Entry 5XYU (electron microscopy, 3.45 A resolution); this record covers chains A and P of the 20 polymer chains in the assembly.

[Chain A]
Molecule: 16S RNA
From: Mycobacterium smegmatis (strain ATCC 700084 / mc(2)155)
Sequence (1528 nucleotides; each row starts with the number of its first residue):
     1 UUUUUGUUUGGAGAGUUUGAUCCUGGCUCAGGACGAACGCUGGCGGCGUG
    51 CUUAACACAUGCAAGUCGAACGGAAAGGCCCUUUCGGGGGUACUCGAGUG
   101 GCGAACGGGUGAGUAACACGUGGGUGAUCUGCCCUGCACUUUGGGAUAAG
   151 CCUGGGAAACUGGGUCUAAUACCGAAUACACCCUGCUGGUCGCAUGGCCU
   201 GGUAGGGGAAAGCUUUUGCGGUGUGGGAUGGGCCCGCGGCCUAUCAGCUU
   251 GUUGGUGGGGUGAUGGCCUACCAAGGCGACGACGGGUAGCCGGCCUGAGA
   301 GGGUGACCGGCCACACUGGGACUGAGAUACGGCCCAGACUCCUACGGGAG
   351 GCAGCAGUGGGGAAUAUUGCACAAUGGGCGCAAGCCUGAUGCAGCGACGC
   401 CGCGUGAGGGAUGACGGCCUUCGGGUUGUAAACCUCUUUCAGCACAGACG
   451 AAGCGCAAGUGACGGUAUGUGCAGAAGAAGGACCGGCCAACUACGUGCCA
   501 GCAGCCGCGGUAAUACGUAGGGUCCGAGCGUUGUCCGGAAUUACUGGGCG
   551 UAAAGAGCUCGUAGGUGGUUUGUCGCGUUGUUCGUGAAAACUCACAGCUU
   601 AACUGUGGGCGUGCGGGCGAUACGGGCAGACUAGAGUACUGCAGGGGAGA
   651 CUGGAAUUCCUGGUGUAGCGGUGGAAUGCGCAGAUAUCAGGAGGAACACC
   701 GGUGGCGAAGGCGGGUCUCUGGGCAGUAACUGACGCUGAGGAGCGAAAGC
   751 GUGGGGAGCGAACAGGAUUAGAUACCCUGGUAGUCCACGCCGUAAACGGU
   801 GGGUACUAGGUGUGGGUUUCCUUCCUUGGGAUCCGUGCCGUAGCUAACGC
   851 AUUAAGUACCCCGCCUGGGGAGUACGGCCGCAAGGCUAAAACUCAAAGGA
   901 AUUGACGGGGGCCCGCACAAGCGGCGGAGCAUGUGGAUUAAUUCGAUGCA
   951 ACGCGAAGAACCUUACCUGGGUUUGACAUGCACAGGACGCCGGCAGAGAU
  1001 GUCGGUUCCCUUGUGGCCUGUGUGCAGGUGGUGCAUGGCUGUCGUCAGCU
  1051 CGUGUCGUGAGAUGUUGGGUUAAGUCCCGCAACGAGCGCAACCCUUGUCU
  1101 CAUGUUGCCAGCACGUUAUGGUGGGGACUCGUGAGAGACUGCCGGGGUCA
  1151 ACUCGGAGGAAGGUGGGGAUGACGUCAAGUCAUCAUGCCCCUUAUGUCCA
  1201 GGGCUUCACACAUGCUACAAUGGCCGGUACAAAGGGCUGCGAUGCCGUGA
  1251 GGUGGAGCGAAUCCUUUCAAAGCCGGUCUCAGUUCGGAUCGGGGUCUGCA
  1301 ACUCGACCCCGUGAAGUCGGAGUCGCUAGUAAUCGCAGAUCAGCAACGCU
  1351 GCGGUGAAUACGUUCCCGGGCCUUGUACACACCGCCCGUCACGUCAUGAA
  1401 AGUCGGUAACACCCGAAGCCGGUGGCCUAACCCUUGUGGAGGGAGCCGUC
  1451 GAAGGUGGGAUCGGCGAUUGGGACGAAGUCGUAACAAGGUAGCCGUACCG
  1501 GAAGGUGCGGCUGGAUCACCUCCUUUCU
Disordered / not traced: 1-8, 75-95, 161-163, 215-217, 420-426, 451-458, 494, 628, 820-827, 980-992, 1005-1024, 1066-1080, 1113-1123, 1144-1151, 1266-1268, 1434-1438, 1457, 1516-1528
Bound ions: Mg2+ site 1 near U17 (its only coordinating residue here); Mg2+ site 2 near G25 (its only coordinating residue here); Mg2+ site 3 near A105 (its only coordinating residue here); Mg2+ site 4: A112, G113, G289; Mg2+ site 5: G299, G538; Mg2+ site 6 near A315 (its only coordinating residue here); Mg2+ site 7: C330, C352; Mg2+ site 8 near A540 (its only coordinating residue here); Mg2+ site 9: A552, A553, A554; Mg2+ site 10 near C558 (its only coordinating residue here); Mg2+ site 11 near A728 (its only coordinating residue here); Mg2+ site 12: A739, G740; 16 more Mg2+ sites not listed

[Chain P]
Molecule: 30S ribosomal protein S16
From: Mycobacterium smegmatis (strain ATCC 700084 / mc(2)155)
UniProt: A0QV37 (RS16_MYCS2); numbering as in UniProt (aligned over 1-156)
Sequence (156 residues; numbered 1 to 156; the number before each row is that of its first residue):
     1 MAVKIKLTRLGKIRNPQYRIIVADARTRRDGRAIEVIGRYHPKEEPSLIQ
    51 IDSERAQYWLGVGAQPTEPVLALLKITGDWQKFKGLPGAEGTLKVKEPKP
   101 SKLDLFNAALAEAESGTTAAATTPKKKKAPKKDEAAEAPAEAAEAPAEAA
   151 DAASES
Disordered / not traced: 1, 41, 97-156

[Interface between chain A and chain P]
Pairs across the interface (76):
  C47(A) with Ile13(P), phosphate contact; Arg14(P), salt bridge to the phosphate
  G48(A) with Lys12(P), phosphate contact; Ile13(P), hydrogen bond to the phosphate
  C106(A) with Arg26(P), hydrogen bond to the sugar
  G107(A) with Arg26(P), phosphate contact; Thr27(P), phosphate contact; Arg28(P), phosphate contact
  G108(A) with Arg28(P), salt bridge to the phosphate
  G131(A) with Arg26(P), base contact
  C132(A) with Ala2(P), hydrogen bond to the base
  C133(A) with Ala2(P), base contact; Gly63(P), hydrogen bond to the sugar; Gln65(P), sugar contact
  C134(A) with Val62(P), base contact; Gly63(P), sugar contact; Gln65(P), sugar contact
  U135(A) with Gly61(P), phosphate contact
  G227(A) with Val62(P), hydrogen bond to the base
  A228(A) with Val3(P), sugar contact; Trp59(P), phosphate contact; Val62(P), sugar contact
  U229(A) with Val3(P), sugar contact; Asp24(P), hydrogen bond to the sugar; Ile34(P), phosphate contact; Trp59(P), phosphate contact
  G230(A) with Asp24(P), phosphate contact; Arg26(P), sugar contact; Ile34(P), phosphate contact
  G309(A) with Arg28(P), salt bridge to the phosphate; Asp30(P), phosphate contact
  G310(A) with Arg28(P), salt bridge to the phosphate; Gly31(P), phosphate contact; Arg32(P), hydrogen bond to the sugar
  A325(A) with Arg26(P), hydrogen bond to the base
  G326(A) with Arg26(P), base contact
  A374(A) with Tyr18(P), hydrogen bond to the sugar
  U375(A) with Leu7(P), hydrogen bond to the sugar; Tyr18(P), sugar contact; Arg29(P), hydrogen bond to the base; Pro69(P), phosphate contact
  G376(A) with Lys6(P), phosphate contact; Leu7(P), hydrogen bond to the phosphate; Arg29(P), sugar contact; Thr67(P), hydrogen bond to the phosphate; Pro69(P), phosphate contact
  G377(A) with Lys4(P), phosphate contact; Lys6(P), phosphate contact; Ala25(P), sugar contact; Thr67(P), phosphate contact
  G378(A) with Ala25(P), phosphate contact
  U390(A) with Arg29(P), hydrogen bond to the phosphate
  G391(A) with Arg9(P), hydrogen bond to the phosphate; Arg29(P), salt bridge to the phosphate
  C392(A) with Arg9(P), salt bridge to the phosphate; Ile13(P), phosphate contact; Arg14(P), hydrogen bond to the phosphate
  A393(A) with Ile13(P), phosphate contact; Arg14(P), salt bridge to the phosphate
  C449(A) with Lys43(P), hydrogen bond to the base
  G450(A) with Pro42(P), sugar contact; Lys43(P), sugar contact
  A587(A) with Arg32(P), base contact
  A588(A) with Arg19(P), hydrogen bond to the sugar
  A589(A) with Arg19(P), salt bridge to the phosphate
  C598(A) with Lys12(P), base contact
  A602(A) with Lys12(P), base contact
  C603(A) with Lys12(P), sugar contact
  U604(A) with Leu10(P), phosphate contact; Gly11(P), sugar contact; Lys12(P), sugar contact; Gln17(P), hydrogen bond to the sugar
  G605(A) with Leu10(P), phosphate contact
  U606(A) with Arg19(P), salt bridge to the phosphate; Arg39(P), salt bridge to the phosphate
  G607(A) with Arg39(P), salt bridge to the phosphate
Interface residues without a listed pair, chain A (40 interface residues in all): G46
Interface residues without a listed pair, chain P (40 interface residues in all): Thr8, Glu45, Tyr58, Leu60, Val70, Phe83

[In short]
The chain A/chain P interface involves 40 residues from each chain; the contacts include 19 hydrogen bonds and
11 salt bridges. Among the polar pairs are C132(A)-Ala2(P), G227(A)-Val62(P) and A325(A)-Arg26(P). The Mg2+
site 4 is built by A112(A), G113(A) and G289(A).
Chain A is 16S RNA and chain P is 30S ribosomal protein S16, both from Mycobacterium smegmatis (strain ATCC
700084 / mc(2)155); the structure, Small subunit of Mycobacterium smegmatis ribosome, was determined by
electron microscopy (same publication as 5XYM).
